7MWW - chains H and L of the 3 polymer chains in the assembly; structure by X-ray diffraction, 2.71 A resolution.

== Chain H ==
Protein: 2A12 Fab Heavy chain
From: Mus musculus
Notes: antibody fragment or engineered binder
Chain sequence (221 residues; each row starts with the number of its first residue):
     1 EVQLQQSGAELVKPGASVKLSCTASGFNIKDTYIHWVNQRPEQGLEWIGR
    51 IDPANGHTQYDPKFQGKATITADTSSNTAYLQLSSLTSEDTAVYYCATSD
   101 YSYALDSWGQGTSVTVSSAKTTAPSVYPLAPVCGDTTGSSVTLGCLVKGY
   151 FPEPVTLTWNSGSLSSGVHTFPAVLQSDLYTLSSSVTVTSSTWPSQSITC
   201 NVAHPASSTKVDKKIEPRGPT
Disordered / not traced: 220-221
Disulfides: Cys22-Cys96, Cys145-Cys200

== Chain L ==
Protein: 2A12 Fab light chain
From: Mus musculus
Notes: antibody fragment or engineered binder
Chain sequence (240 residues; each row starts with the number of its first residue; numbers below 1 keep their minus sign (Met-19 is residue -19)):
   -19 MESQTQVLMFLLLWVSGACADIVMTQSPSSLAMSVGQKVTMSCKSSQSLL
    31 NSNNQKNYLAWYQQKPGQSPKLLVYFASTRESGVPDRFIGSGSGTDFTLT
    81 ISSVQAEDLADYFCQQHYSTPYTFGGGTKLEIRRADAAPTVSIFPPSSEQ
   131 LTSGGASVVCFLNNFYPKDINVKWKIDGSERQNGVLNSWTDQDSKDSTYS
   181 MSSTLTLTKDEYERHNSYTCEATHKTSTSPIVKSFNRNEC
Disordered / not traced: -19 to 0, 219-220
Disulfides: Cys23-Cys94, Cys140-Cys200

== Chain H / chain L interface ==
Pairs across the interface (64; chain H residue first):
  Val37(H) - Phe104(L)  hydrophobic
  Gln39(H) - Gln44(L)  hydrogen bond
  Leu45(H) - Phe93(L)  hydrophobic
  Leu45(H) - Phe104(L)
  Trp47(H) - Pro101(L)  hydrophobic
  Trp47(H) - Tyr102(L)
  Gln59(H) - Thr100(L)  hydrogen bond
  Asp61(H) - Pro101(L)
  Tyr95(H) - Gln44(L)  hydrogen bond
  Tyr95(H) - Gln48(L)
  Tyr95(H) - Ser49(L)
  Tyr101(H) - Phe56(L)
  Ser102(H) - His97(L)  hydrogen bond (backbone-side chain)
  Tyr103(H) - His97(L)
  Tyr103(H) - Tyr102(L)
  Ala104(H) - Tyr42(L)
  Ala104(H) - Tyr55(L)  hydrophobic
  Ala104(H) - His97(L)
  Leu105(H) - Tyr42(L)  hydrogen bond (backbone-side chain)
  Leu105(H) - Leu52(L)
  Leu105(H) - Gln95(L)
  Asp106(H) - Leu52(L)
  Trp108(H) - Tyr42(L)
  Trp108(H) - Pro50(L)
  Gly109(H) - Ser49(L)  hydrogen bond (backbone-side chain)
  Gln110(H) - Ser49(L)  hydrogen bond (backbone-side chain)
  Tyr127(H) - Ser127(L)
  Tyr127(H) - Glu129(L)
  Tyr127(H) - Gln130(L)
  Tyr127(H) - Ser133(L)
  Pro128(H) - Ser127(L)
  Pro128(H) - Glu129(L)
  Leu129(H) - Phe124(L)
  Leu129(H) - Val139(L)  hydrophobic
  Ala130(H) - Phe124(L)
  Val132(H) - Ile123(L)
  Val132(H) - Phe215(L)  hydrophobic
  Thr142(H) - Ser122(L)
  Thr142(H) - Phe124(L)
  Leu146(H) - Ser137(L)
  Lys148(H) - Ser137(L)
  His169(H) - Asn143(L)
  His169(H) - Asn144(L)  hydrogen bond
  His169(H) - Ser180(L)  hydrogen bond
  Thr170(H) - Thr170(L)
  Phe171(H) - Phe141(L)  hydrophobic
  Phe171(H) - Ser168(L)
  Phe171(H) - Thr170(L)
  Phe171(H) - Ser180(L)
  Phe171(H) - Met181(L)
  Phe171(H) - Ser182(L)
  Pro172(H) - Ser168(L)  hydrogen bond (backbone-side chain)
  Pro172(H) - Trp169(L)
  Val174(H) - Asn167(L)
  Val174(H) - Ser168(L)
  Gln176(H) - Leu166(L)
  Ser183(H) - Phe141(L)
  Ser183(H) - Ser182(L)  hydrogen bond
  Ser184(H) - Phe141(L)
  Ser185(H) - Phe141(L)
  Ser185(H) - Asn143(L)  hydrogen bond
  Lys213(H) - Glu129(L)
  Arg218(H) - Pro125(L)  hydrogen bond (side chain-backbone)
  Arg218(H) - Pro126(L)  hydrogen bond (side chain-backbone)
Other interface residues (no listed pair), chain H (43 interface residues in all): His35, Gly44, Glu46, Tyr60, Gly111, Pro131, Leu143, Gly144
Other interface residues (no listed pair), chain L (43 interface residues in all): Tyr38, Glu61, Asp173, Thr184, Thr186

== In short ==
The chain H/chain L interface involves 43 residues from each chain; the contacts include 14 hydrogen bonds.
Polar pairs include Gln39(H)-Gln44(L), Gln59(H)-Thr100(L) and Tyr95(H)-Gln44(L).
Chain H is 2A12 Fab Heavy chain and chain L is 2A12 Fab light chain, both from Mus musculus; the structure,
Structure of hepatitis C virus envelope full-length glycoprotein 2 (eE2) from J6 genotype, was determined by
X-ray diffraction, deposited together with 7MWS.
